Entry 2G6X (X-ray diffraction, 2.00 A resolution); this record covers chains A and D of the 4 polymer chains in the assembly.

== Chain A (and D) ==
Molecule: green fluorescent protein 2
Source organism: Pontellina plumata
Notes: chain D of this document is another copy of the same molecule, construct and numbering; everything in this record applies to it too
Amino-acid sequence (217 residues; numbered 1 to 219; 2 numbers in that range are skipped by the numbering (no residue carries them; nothing is unmodelled there); the number before each row is that of its first residue):
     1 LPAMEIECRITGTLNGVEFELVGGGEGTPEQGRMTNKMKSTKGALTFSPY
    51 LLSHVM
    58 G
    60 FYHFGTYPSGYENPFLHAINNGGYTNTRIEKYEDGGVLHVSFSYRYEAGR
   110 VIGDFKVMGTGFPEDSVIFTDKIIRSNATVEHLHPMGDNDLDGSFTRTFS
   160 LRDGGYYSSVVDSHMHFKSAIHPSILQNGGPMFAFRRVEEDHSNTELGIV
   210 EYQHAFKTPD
Disordered / not traced: 1-2, 219 (chain D: 1-2)
Differences from the reference sequence: cloning artifact (1); engineered mutation Glu-5 (Lys in 33243028), Met-117 (Val in 33243028), Asp-149 (Val in 33243028), Asp-151 (Val in 33243028), Thr-155 (Ala in 33243028), Ser-168 (Phe in 33243028), Asp-200 (Leu in 33243028), Asp-219 (Ile in 33243028); chromophore (58, 58, 58)
Modified positions: Gly-58 ({(4Z)-2-(aminomethyl)-4-[(4-hydroxyphenyl)methylidene]-5-oxo-4,5-dihydro-1H-imidazol-1-yl}acetic acid; CR2)
Covalently attached groups: covalent link Met-56/Gly-58; covalent link Gly-58/Phe-60
What the authors report for this chain:
  - self-association interface (contacts with another copy of this molecule): Ile-88, Lys-90, Val-96, His-98, Ser-100, Met-117, Thr-119, Ala-137, Val-139, His-141, His-143, Tyr-165, His-173, Pro-190, Phe-192, Phe-194, Phe-215, Pro-218
  - catalytic residues: Glu-89 (proposed by the authors, not directly observed)
  - mutagenesis - V197L: unchanged stability

== Chain A / chain D interface ==
Contacting residue pairs (16; chain A residue first):
  Thr-86(A) / Thr-119(D)
  Ile-88(A) / Val-96(D)  hydrophobic
  Lys-90(A) / Ile-88(D)
  Lys-90(A) / Lys-90(D)
  Val-96(A) / Ile-88(D)  hydrophobic
  His-98(A) / His-98(D)
  His-98(A) / Met-117(D)
  Ser-100(A) / Met-117(D)
  Met-117(A) / His-98(D)
  Met-117(A) / Ser-100(D)
  Thr-119(A) / Thr-86(D)
  Gly-120(A) / His-173(D)
  Met-145(A) / Gly-120(D)
  Met-145(A) / Pro-122(D)  hydrophobic
  His-173(A) / Thr-119(D)  hydrogen bond
  His-173(A) / Gly-120(D)
Interface residues without a listed pair, chain D (12 interface residues in all): Gly-94

== Overview ==
The interface between chain A and chain D involves 11 residues on one side and 12 on the other, with 1
hydrogen bond. The hydrogen-bonded pair is His-173(A)/Thr-119(D). The paper reports the catalytic residue
Glu-89(A); V197L of chain A leaves stability unchanged.
Both chains are green fluorescent protein 2 (Pontellina plumata). Entry 2G6X (Crystal structure of a novel
green fluorescent protein from marine copepod Pontellina plumata) was determined by X-ray diffraction,
deposited together with 2G6Y.
